PDB entry 6BSE | X-ray diffraction, 2.35 A resolution | chains A and C of the 4 polymer chains in the assembly

== Chain A ==
Protein: Glucocorticoid receptor
Organism: Saguinus oedipus
UniProt: P79269 (GCR_SAGOE); numbering as in UniProt (aligned over 420-505)
Amino-acid sequence (91 residues; numbered 415 to 505; the number before each row is that of its first residue):
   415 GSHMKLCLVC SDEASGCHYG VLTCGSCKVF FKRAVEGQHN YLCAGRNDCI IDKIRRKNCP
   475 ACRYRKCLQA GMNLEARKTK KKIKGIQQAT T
Not modelled in the structure: 415-416, 490-505
Differences from the reference sequence: expression tag (415-419)
Ion coordination: Zn2+ site 1: Cys-421, Cys-424, Cys-438, Cys-441; Zn2+ site 2: Cys-457, Cys-463, Cys-473, Cys-476
UniProt features mapped onto this chain:
  - DNA-binding region: Cys-421 to Met-486 (Nuclear receptor)
  - zinc finger (NR C4-type): Cys-421 to Cys-441, Cys-457 to Cys-481
  - modified residue (N6-acetyllysine): Lys-480, Lys-492, Lys-494, Lys-495

== Chain C ==
Molecule: 16-nt DNA strand
Sequence (16 nucleotides; numbered 1 to 16; the number before each row is that of its first residue):
     1 TAAAAAGTAC ACGTGG

== Interface between chain A and chain C ==
Contacting residue pairs (11; chain A residue first):
  Gly-430(A) / DA5(C)  phosphate contact
  Cys-431(A) / DA5(C)  hydrogen bond to the phosphate
  Cys-431(A) / DA6(C)  phosphate contact
  His-432(A) / DA6(C)  phosphate contact
  Tyr-433(A) / DA6(C)  hydrogen bond to the phosphate
  Tyr-433(A) / DG7(C)  hydrogen bond to the phosphate
  Lys-442(A) / DA6(C)  base contact
  Lys-442(A) / DG7(C)  hydrogen bond to the base
  Lys-446(A) / DG7(C)  phosphate contact
  Lys-446(A) / DT8(C)  salt bridge to the phosphate
  Arg-447(A) / DA9(C)  base contact
Other interface residues (no listed pair), chain A (8 interface residues in all): Val-443
Other interface residues (no listed pair), chain C (6 interface residues in all): DC10

== In short ==
8 residues of chain A and 6 residues of chain C are in contact, with 4 hydrogen bonds and 1 salt bridge. Polar
contacts include Lys-442(A)/DG7(C), Cys-431(A)/DA5(C) and Tyr-433(A)/DA6(C). UniProt lists a DNA-binding
region on chain A.
Here chain A is Glucocorticoid receptor (Saguinus oedipus) and chain C is a 16-nt DNA strand. Entry 6BSE
(Glucocorticoid receptor bound to high cooperativity monomer sequence) was determined by X-ray diffraction.
